8TQC - chains A and B of the 4 polymer chains in the assembly; structure by electron microscopy, 3.80 A resolution.

Chain A:
Protein: Cyclin-dependent kinase 8
Organism: Homo sapiens
UniProt: P49336 (CDK8_HUMAN); numbering as in UniProt (aligned over 1-464)
Amino-acid sequence (464 residues; row label = number of the first residue in the row):
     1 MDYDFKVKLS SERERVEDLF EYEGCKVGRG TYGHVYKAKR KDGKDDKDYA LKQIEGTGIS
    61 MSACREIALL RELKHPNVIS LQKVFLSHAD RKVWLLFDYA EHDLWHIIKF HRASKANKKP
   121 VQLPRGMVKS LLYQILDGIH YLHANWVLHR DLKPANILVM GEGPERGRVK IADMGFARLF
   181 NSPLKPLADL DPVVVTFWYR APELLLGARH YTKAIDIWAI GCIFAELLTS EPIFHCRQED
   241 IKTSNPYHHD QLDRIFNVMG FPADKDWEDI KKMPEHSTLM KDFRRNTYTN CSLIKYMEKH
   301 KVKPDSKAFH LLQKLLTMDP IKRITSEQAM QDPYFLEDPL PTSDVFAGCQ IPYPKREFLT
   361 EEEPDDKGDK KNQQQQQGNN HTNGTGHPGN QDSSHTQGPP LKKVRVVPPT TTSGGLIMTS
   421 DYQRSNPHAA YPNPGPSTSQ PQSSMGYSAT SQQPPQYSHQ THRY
Disordered / not traced: 42-47, 113-122, 237-248, 265-272, 281-290, 360-464
From the paper describing this entry:
  - conformationally variable residues (side-chain flip): Tyr211

Chain B:
Protein: Cyclin-C
Organism: Homo sapiens
UniProt: P24863 (CCNC_HUMAN); residues 1-283 here = UniProt positions 1-283
Amino-acid sequence (283 residues; numbered 1 to 283; the number before each row is that of its first residue):
     1 MAGNFWQSSH YLQWILDKQD LLKERQKDLK FLSEEEYWKL QIFFTNVIQA LGEHLKLRQQ
    61 VIATATVYFK RFYARYSLKS IDPVLMAPTC VFLASKVEEF GVVSNTRLIA AATSVLKTRF
   121 SYAFPKEFPY RMNHILECEF YLLELMDCCL IVYHPYRPLL QYVQDMGQED MLLPLAWRIV
   181 NDTYRTDLCL LYPPFMIALA CLHVACVVQQ KDARQWFAEL SVDMEKILEI IRVILKLYEQ
   241 WKNFDERKEM ATILSKMPKP KPPPNSEGEQ GPNGSQNSSY SQS
Disordered / not traced: 263-283
Curated features (UniProtKB/Swiss-Prot):
  - modified residue: Ser275 (Phosphoserine)

How chain A and chain B interact:
Residue-residue contacts (49; chain A residue first):
  Met1(A) - Ser80(B)  hydrogen bond (backbone-backbone)
  Met1(A) - Ile81(B)
  Met1(A) - Pro260(B)
  Met1(A) - Lys261(B)
  Asp2(A) - Lys79(B)  salt bridge
  Asp2(A) - Lys261(B)
  Tyr3(A) - Pro262(B)
  Phe5(A) - Tyr76(B)  hydrophobic
  Phe5(A) - Ser80(B)
  Lys6(A) - Tyr141(B)
  Arg13(A) - Glu144(B)  salt bridge
  Ile59(A) - Lys96(B)  hydrogen bond (backbone-side chain)
  Ile59(A) - Glu139(B)
  Ile59(A) - Leu143(B)  hydrophobic
  Ser60(A) - Lys96(B)
  Met61(A) - Lys96(B)
  Met61(A) - Glu99(B)
  Met61(A) - Val102(B)  hydrophobic
  Cys64(A) - Val97(B)  hydrophobic
  Arg65(A) - Glu99(B)  salt bridge
  Ile67(A) - Cys148(B)  hydrophobic
  Ala68(A) - Leu150(B)  hydrophobic
  Ala68(A) - Ile151(B)
  Arg71(A) - Gln13(B)  hydrogen bond
  Arg71(A) - Asp147(B)  salt bridge
  Arg71(A) - Cys148(B)
  Arg71(A) - Cys149(B)
  Glu72(A) - Met1(B)
  Glu72(A) - Ser9(B)  hydrogen bond
  Glu72(A) - Ile151(B)
  Leu73(A) - Met1(B)  hydrophobic
  Leu86(A) - Phe140(B)  hydrophobic
  Leu86(A) - Glu144(B)
  Ser87(A) - Phe140(B)
  His88(A) - Phe140(B)
  His88(A) - Tyr141(B)
  His88(A) - Glu144(B)  salt bridge
  Arg91(A) - Leu136(B)  hydrogen bond (side chain-backbone)
  Arg91(A) - Glu137(B)
  Asn145(A) - Met1(B)
  Asn145(A) - Ala2(B)  hydrogen bond (backbone-backbone)
  Trp146(A) - Arg157(B)
  Arg178(A) - Glu99(B)
  Leu179(A) - Met1(B)
  Leu179(A) - Ile151(B)  hydrophobic
  Asn181(A) - Ala2(B)
  Leu184(A) - Arg58(B)
  Lys185(A) - Phe100(B)
  Leu190(A) - Glu99(B)
Interface residues without a listed pair, chain A (34 interface residues in all): Asp4, Leu9, Leu69, Val84, Lys92, Ala144
Interface residues without a listed pair, chain B (34 interface residues in all): Val61, Asp82, Leu93, Leu145

Summary:
Chain A and chain B each contribute 34 residues to their interface; the contacts include 6 hydrogen bonds and
5 salt bridges. Polar contacts include Asp2(A)-Lys79(B), Arg13(A)-Glu144(B) and Arg65(A)-Glu99(B). The paper
reports conformational variability at Tyr211(A).
Chain A is Cyclin-dependent kinase 8 and chain B is Cyclin-C, both from Homo sapiens; the structure, Structure
of the human CDK8 kinase module, was determined by electron microscopy together with 8TQ2, 8TQW and 8TRH from
the same study.
